Entry 6ASO (X-ray diffraction, 2.71 A resolution); this record covers chains D and G of the 9 polymer chains in the assembly.

== Chain D ==
Protein: U6 snRNA-associated Sm-like protein LSm4
From: Saccharomyces cerevisiae
UniProtKB: P40070 (LSM4_YEAST); numbering as in UniProt (aligned over 1-93)
Amino-acid sequence (93 residues; row label = number of the first residue in the row):
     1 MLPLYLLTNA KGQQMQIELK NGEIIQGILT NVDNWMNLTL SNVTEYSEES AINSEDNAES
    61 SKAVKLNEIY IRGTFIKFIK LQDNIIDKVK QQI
Not modelled in the structure: 1, 45-68, 85-93
Curated features (UniProtKB/Swiss-Prot):
  - mutagenesis: Arg72 (R72A: Slightly reduces affinity for poly-U RNA ends)

== Chain G ==
Protein: U6 snRNA-associated Sm-like protein LSm7
From: Saccharomyces cerevisiae
UniProtKB: P53905 (LSM7_YEAST); residues 1-115 here = UniProt positions 1-115
Amino-acid sequence (115 residues; numbered 1 to 115; the number before each row is that of its first residue):
     1 MHQQHSKSEN KPQQQRKKFE GPKREAILDL AKYKDSKIRV KLMGGKLVIG VLKGYDQLMN
    61 LVLDDTVEYM SNPDDENNTE LISKNARKLG LTVIRGTILV SLSSAEGSDV LYMQK
Not modelled in the structure: 1-25, 72-84, 106-115
Curated features (UniProtKB/Swiss-Prot):
  - mutagenesis: Arg95 (R95A: Slightly reduces affinity for poly-U RNA ends)

== Interface between chain D and chain G ==
Contacting residue pairs (16):
  Glu23(D) - Lys41(G)  salt bridge
  Asn31(D) - Ile27(G)
  Val32(D) - Ile27(G)
  Asp33(D) - Ile27(G)
  Asn37(D) - Ile27(G)
  Thr39(D) - Ile27(G)
  Ile69(D) - Leu102(G)
  Tyr70(D) - Leu28(G)  hydrophobic
  Tyr70(D) - Met59(G)  hydrophobic
  Tyr70(D) - Ser101(G)
  Tyr70(D) - Leu102(G)  hydrogen bond (backbone-backbone)
  Ile71(D) - Val100(G)
  Arg72(D) - Gly96(G)
  Arg72(D) - Leu99(G)
  Arg72(D) - Val100(G)  hydrogen bond (backbone-backbone)
  Phe75(D) - Val100(G)  hydrophobic
Other interface residues (no listed pair), chain G (11 interface residues in all): Thr97, Ser103

== Overview ==
Chain D and chain G each contribute 11 residues to their interface, with 2 hydrogen bonds and 1 salt bridge.
Among the polar pairs are Glu23(D)-Lys41(G), Tyr70(D)-Leu102(G) and Arg72(D)-Val100(G). Curated annotation
(UniProt) lists one mutagenesis site on chain D; one mutagenesis site on chain G.
Here chain D is U6 snRNA-associated Sm-like protein LSm4 and chain G is U6 snRNA-associated Sm-like protein
LSm7, both from Saccharomyces cerevisiae. Entry 6ASO (Structure of yeast U6 snRNP with 3'-phosphate terminated
U6 RNA) was determined by X-ray diffraction (same publication as 5VSU).
